7NJP - chains b and d of the 20 polymer chains in the assembly; structure by electron microscopy, 2.84 A resolution.

Chain b:
Name: ATP synthase subunit b
From: Mycolicibacterium smegmatis (strain ATCC 700084 / mc(2)155)
Notes: engineered mutation(s): C-ter 10His tag
UniProtKB: A0R204 (ATPF_MYCS2); numbering as in UniProt (aligned over 1-170)
Sequence (180 residues; numbered 1 to 180; the number before each row is that of its first residue):
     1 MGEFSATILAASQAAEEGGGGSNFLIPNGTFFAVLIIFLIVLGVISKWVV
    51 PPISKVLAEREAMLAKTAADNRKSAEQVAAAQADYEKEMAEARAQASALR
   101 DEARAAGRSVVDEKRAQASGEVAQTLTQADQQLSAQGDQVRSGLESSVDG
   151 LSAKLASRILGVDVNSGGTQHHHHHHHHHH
Disordered / not traced: 1-21, 167-180
Construct notes: expression tag (171-180)

Chain d:
Name: ATP synthase subunit b-delta
From: Mycolicibacterium smegmatis (strain ATCC 700084 / mc(2)155)
UniProtKB: A0R203 (ATPFD_MYCS2); residue numbers follow UniProt; this construct covers 1-445
Sequence (445 residues; numbered 1 to 445; the number before each row is that of its first residue):
     1 MSIFIGQLIGFAVIAFIIVKWVVPPVRTLMRNQQEAVRAALAESAEAAKK
    51 LADADAMHAKALADAKAESEKVTEEAKQDSERIAAQLSEQAGSEAERIKA
   101 QGAQQIQLMRQQLIRQLRTGLGAEAVNKAAEIVRAHVADPQAQSATVDRF
   151 LSELEQMAPSSVVIDTAATSRLRAASRQSLAALVEKFDSVAGGLDADGLT
   201 NLADELASVAKLLLSETALNKHLAEPTDDSAPKVRLLERLLSDKVSATTL
   251 DLLRTAVSNRWSTESNLIDAVEHTARLALLKRAEIAGEVDEVEEQLFRFG
   301 RVLDAEPRLSALLSDYTTPAEGRVALLDKALTGRPGVNQTAAALLSQTVG
   351 LLRGERADEAVIDLAELAVSRRGEVVAHVSAAAELSDAQRTRLTEVLSRI
   401 YGRPVSVQLHVDPELLGGLSITVGDEVIDGSIASRLAAAQTGLPD
Disordered / not traced: 163-168, 445

Chain b / chain d interface:
Residue-residue contacts (68; chain b residue first):
  Arg60(b) with Gln33(d); Val37(d)
  Met63(b) with Ala40(d); Ser44(d)
  Lys66(b) with Ser44(d)
  Thr67(b) with Glu43(d); Ser44(d), hydrogen bond; Ala47(d)
  Asp70(b) with Ala47(d); Leu51(d)
  Lys73(b) with Leu51(d)
  Ser74(b) with Lys50(d), hydrogen bond (side chain-backbone); Leu51(d), hydrogen bond (side chain-backbone); Ala54(d)
  Gln77(b) with Ala54(d); Asp55(d); His58(d), hydrogen bond (backbone-side chain)
  Ala80(b) with His58(d)
  Ala81(b) with His58(d), hydrogen bond (backbone-side chain)
  Asp84(b) with His58(d), salt bridge; Leu62(d)
  Tyr85(b) with Ala61(d); Asp64(d); Ala65(d), hydrophobic; Glu68(d), hydrogen bond
  Glu88(b) with Ser69(d), hydrogen bond
  Met89(b) with Glu68(d); Ser69(d)
  Ala92(b) with Ser69(d)
  Arg93(b) with Val72(d)
  Ala96(b) with Ala76(d), hydrophobic
  Leu99(b) with Lys77(d)
  Arg100(b) with Ala76(d); Ile83(d)
  Ala103(b) with Ser80(d)
  Gly107(b) with Leu87(d)
  Arg108(b) with Leu87(d)
  Val111(b) with Leu87(d), hydrophobic; Ala91(d), hydrophobic
  Lys114(b) with Ala91(d)
  Val122(b) with Lys99(d)
  Asp130(b) with Met109(d)
  Leu133(b) with Arg110(d); Leu113(d)
  Gly137(b) with Leu117(d)
  Arg141(b) with Leu117(d)
  Leu144(b) with Leu121(d), hydrophobic
  Val148(b) with Glu124(d)
  Asp149(b) with Lys128(d), salt bridge
  Leu151(b) with Leu121(d), hydrophobic
  Ser152(b) with Ala125(d); Lys128(d); Ala129(d); Ile132(d)
  Leu155(b) with Val126(d), hydrophobic; Ala129(d), hydrophobic; Ala439(d), hydrophobic
  Ala156(b) with Ala129(d); Ile132(d), hydrophobic
  Arg158(b) with Arg435(d)
  Ile159(b) with Arg435(d), hydrogen bond (backbone-side chain)
  Leu160(b) with Val133(d), hydrophobic; His136(d); Val137(d), hydrophobic; Arg149(d); Ile432(d), hydrophobic
  Val162(b) with Arg149(d)
  Val164(b) with Ile132(d), hydrophobic
Other interface residues (no listed pair), chain b (51 interface residues in all): Leu64, Asn71, Arg104, Ala118, Glu121, Leu126, Ser134, Gln136, Ala153, Ser166
Other interface residues (no listed pair), chain d (57 interface residues in all): Leu41, Glu46, Met57, Thr73, Asp79, Ser88, Gln90, Gly92, Ala95, Ile98, Gly102, Gln105, Ile106, Thr146

In short:
The interface between chain b and chain d involves 51 residues on one side and 57 on the other, with 8
hydrogen bonds and 2 salt bridges. Among the polar pairs are Asp84(b)-His58(d), Asp149(b)-Lys128(d) and
Thr67(b)-Ser44(d).
Here chain b is ATP synthase subunit b and chain d is ATP synthase subunit b-delta, both from
Mycolicibacterium smegmatis (strain ATCC 700084 / mc(2)155). Entry 7NJP (Mycobacterium smegmatis ATP synthase
state 2) was determined by electron microscopy, deposited together with 7NJK, 7NJL, 7NJM, 7NJN, 7NJO, 7NJQ and
20 further entries.
